Entry 5CZ8 (X-ray diffraction, 2.80 A resolution); this record covers chains J and X of the 28 polymer chains in the assembly.

# Chain J (and X)
Molecule: Proteasome subunit beta type-4
Organism: Saccharomyces cerevisiae (strain ATCC 204508 / S288c)
Notes: EC 3.4.25.1; chain X of this document is another copy of the same molecule, construct and numbering; everything in this record applies to it too
UniProtKB: P22141 (PSB4_YEAST); residue numbers follow UniProt; this construct covers 1-198
Amino-acid sequence (198 residues; each row starts with the number of its first residue):
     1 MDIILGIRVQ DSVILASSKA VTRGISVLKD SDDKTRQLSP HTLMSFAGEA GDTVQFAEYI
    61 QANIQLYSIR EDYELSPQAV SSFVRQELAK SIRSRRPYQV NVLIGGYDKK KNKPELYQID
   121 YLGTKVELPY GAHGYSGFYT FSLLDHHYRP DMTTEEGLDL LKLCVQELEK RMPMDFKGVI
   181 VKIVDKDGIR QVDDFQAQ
Unresolved in the structure: 196-198

# Interface between chain J and chain X
Pairs across the interface (39):
  Thr-22(J) with Pro-173(X)
  Gly-24(J) with Pro-173(X)
  Ile-25(J) with Tyr-135(X), hydrophobic; Tyr-139(X), hydrogen bond (backbone-side chain); Arg-171(X); Pro-173(X), hydrophobic
  Ser-26(J) with Tyr-139(X), hydrogen bond; Arg-171(X)
  Val-27(J) with Lys-170(X); Arg-171(X), hydrogen bond (backbone-side chain); Met-172(X)
  Leu-28(J) with Arg-171(X)
  Asp-30(J) with Lys-170(X), salt bridge
  Tyr-135(J) with Ile-25(X), hydrophobic
  Tyr-139(J) with Ile-25(X), hydrogen bond (side chain-backbone); Ser-26(X), hydrogen bond
  Glu-169(J) with Asp-175(X); Lys-177(X), hydrogen bond (backbone-side chain)
  Lys-170(J) with Val-27(X); Lys-177(X), hydrogen bond (backbone-side chain)
  Arg-171(J) with Ile-25(X); Ser-26(X); Val-27(X), hydrogen bond (side chain-backbone); Leu-28(X)
  Met-172(J) with Val-27(X)
  Pro-173(J) with Thr-22(X); Gly-24(X); Ile-25(X), hydrophobic; Met-174(X); Asp-175(X), hydrogen bond (backbone-backbone)
  Met-174(J) with Pro-173(X); Met-174(X), hydrophobic; Asp-175(X)
  Asp-175(J) with Glu-169(X); Pro-173(X), hydrogen bond (backbone-backbone); Met-174(X); Asp-175(X)
  Lys-177(J) with Glu-169(X), hydrogen bond (side chain-backbone); Lys-170(X), hydrogen bond (side chain-backbone)
Interface residues without a listed pair, chain J (18 interface residues in all): Phe-138
Interface residues without a listed pair, chain X (18 interface residues in all): Asp-30, Phe-138

# Summary
Chain J and chain X each contribute 18 residues to their interface; the contacts include 12 hydrogen bonds and
1 salt bridge. Polar pairs include Asp-30(J)/Lys-170(X), Ile-25(J)/Tyr-139(X) and Ser-26(J)/Tyr-139(X).
Chain J and chain X are both Proteasome subunit beta type-4 (Saccharomyces cerevisiae (strain ATCC 204508 /
S288c)); the structure, Yeast 20S proteasome beta5-L(-49)S-K33A mutant in complex with Carfilzomib, was
determined by X-ray diffraction together with 5CZ4, 5CZ5, 5CZ6, 5CZ7, 5CZ9, 5CZA and 16 further entries from
the same study.
